7ORV - chain A; structure by X-ray diffraction, 1.95 A resolution.

== Chain A ==
Name: Non-structural protein 10
From: Severe acute respiratory syndrome coronavirus 2
UniProt: P0DTD1 (R1AB_SARS2); residues 10-131 here correspond to UniProt positions 4263-4384 (UniProt number = residue number + 4253)
Amino-acid sequence (125 residues; each row starts with the number of its first residue):
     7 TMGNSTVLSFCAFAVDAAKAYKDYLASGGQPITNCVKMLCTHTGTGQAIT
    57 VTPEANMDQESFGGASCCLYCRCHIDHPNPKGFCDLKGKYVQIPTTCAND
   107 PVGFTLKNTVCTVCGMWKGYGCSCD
Unresolved in the structure: 131
Construct notes: expression tag (7-9)
Metal / ion sites: Zn2+ site 1: Cys74, Cys77, His83, Cys90; Zn2+ site 2: Cys117, Cys120, Cys128, Cys130
Ligand contacts: X4V (N~4~,N~4~-dimethylpyridine-2,4-diamine): Lys43, His48, Met63, Gln65, Glu66, Thr101
Swiss-Prot annotation at these positions:
  - binding site (Zn(2+)): Cys74, Cys77, His83, Cys90, Cys117, Cys120, Cys128, Cys130
From the paper describing this entry:
  - binding site for X4V: Thr7, Thr47, His48, Glu66

== Summary ==
Ligands of chain A: compound X4V. Cys74, Cys77, His83 and Cys90 coordinate Zn2+ site 1. Cys117, Cys120, Cys128
and Cys130 coordinate Zn2+ site 2. Curated annotation (UniProt) lists 8 Zn2+-binding residues. From the paper:
a binding site for X4V at Thr7, Thr47 and His48 among others.
Chain A is Non-structural protein 10 (Severe acute respiratory syndrome coronavirus 2); the structure,
Non-structural protein 10 (nsp10) from SARS CoV-2 in complex with fragment VT00239, was determined by X-ray
diffraction (same publication as 7ORR, 7ORU and 7ORW).
